Entry 1UDG (X-ray diffraction, 1.75 A resolution); this record covers chain A.

Chain A:
Name: Uracil-DNA glycosylase
From: Herpes simplex virus (type 1 / strain 17)
Notes: EC 3.2.2.3
UniProt: P10186 (UNG_HHV11); residues 1-244 here correspond to UniProt positions 91-334 (UniProt number = residue number + 90)
Sequence (244 residues; row label = number of the first residue in the row):
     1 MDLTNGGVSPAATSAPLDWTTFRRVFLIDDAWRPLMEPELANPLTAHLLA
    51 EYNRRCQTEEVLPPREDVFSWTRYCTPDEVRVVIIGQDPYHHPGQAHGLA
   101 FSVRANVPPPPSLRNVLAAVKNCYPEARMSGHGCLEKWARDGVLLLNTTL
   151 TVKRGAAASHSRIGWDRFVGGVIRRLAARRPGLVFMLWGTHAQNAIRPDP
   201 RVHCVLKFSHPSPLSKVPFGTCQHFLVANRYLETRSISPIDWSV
Unresolved in the structure: 1-16
Swiss-Prot annotation at these positions:
  - active site: Asp-88 (Proton acceptor)

In short:
From UniProt: active-site residue Asp-88.
Chain A is Uracil-DNA glycosylase (Herpes simplex virus (type 1 / strain 17)); the structure, The structural
basis of specific base excision repair by uracil-DNA glycosylase, was determined by X-ray diffraction,
deposited together with 1LAU and 1UDH.
